8UHI - chains M and A of the 16 polymer chains in the assembly; structure by electron microscopy, 2.35 A resolution.

# Chain M
Name: Ribulose bisphosphate carboxylase small subunit
Source organism: Synechococcus sp. PCC 7335
Reference sequence: B4WNZ8 (B4WNZ8_SYNS7); numbering as in UniProt (aligned over 1-116)
Amino-acid sequence (116 residues; numbered 1 to 116; the number before each row is that of its first residue):
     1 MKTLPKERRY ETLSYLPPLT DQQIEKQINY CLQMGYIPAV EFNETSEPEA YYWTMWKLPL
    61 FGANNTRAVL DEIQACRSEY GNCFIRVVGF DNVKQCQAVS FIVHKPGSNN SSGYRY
Unresolved in the structure: 108-116

# Chain A
Name: Ribulose bisphosphate carboxylase large subunit
Source organism: Synechococcus sp. PCC 7335
Reference sequence: B4WP00 (B4WP00_SYNS7); numbering as in UniProt (aligned over 1-476)
Amino-acid sequence (476 residues; numbered 1 to 476; the number before each row is that of its first residue):
     1 MSYSQTQSKS GAGYDAGVQD YRLTYYAPDY TPRDTDILAA FRMTPQPGVP PEECAAAVAA
    61 ESSTGTWTTV WTDLLTDMDR YRGRCYDIEP VPGEDNQYIA YVAYPLDLFE EGSVTNLLTS
   121 LVGNVFGFKA LRALRLEDLR IPVAYVKTFQ GPPHGIQVER DRINKYGRPL LGCTIKPKLG
   181 LSAKNYGRAV YECLRGGLDF TKDDENINSQ PFQRWRDRFL FVADAIHKSQ AETGEIKGHY
   241 LNVTAATCEE MMKRAAYAKE LEMPIVMHDF LTGGFTANTT LAHWCRDNGI LLHIHRAMHA
   301 VIDRQKNHGI HFRVLAKCLR MSGGDHIHTG TVVGKLEGDR AGTLGFVDLL RENYIEQDKS
   361 RGVYFTQDWA SMPGVMAVAS GGIHVWHMPA LVEIFGDDSV LQFGGGTLGH PWGNAPGATA
   421 NRVALEACVQ ARNEGRNLAR EGGDIIREAC KWSPELAAAC ELWKEIKFEF DTVDTI
Unresolved in the structure: 1-10, 476
Modified positions: Lys202 (lysine nz-carboxylic acid; KCX)
Bound ions: Mg2+: Lys202, Asp204, Glu205 (together with ribulose-1,5-diphosphate)
Small-molecule neighbours:
  - ribulose-1,5-diphosphate (RUB), molecule 1: Thr66, Trp67, Asn124
  - ribulose-1,5-diphosphate (RUB), molecule 2: Thr174, Lys176, Lys202, Asp204, Glu205, His295, Arg296, His299, His328, Gly330, Lys335, Leu336, Ser380, Gly381, Gly382, Phe403, Gly404, Gly405

# Chain M / chain A interface
Pairs across the interface (62; chain M residue first):
  Met1(M) - Trp412(A)
  Lys2(M) - Trp412(A)
  Lys2(M) - Pro416(A)
  Leu4(M) - Arg195(A)  hydrogen bond (backbone-side chain)
  Leu4(M) - Gly196(A)
  Leu4(M) - Ala415(A)  hydrophobic
  Leu4(M) - Thr419(A)
  Leu4(M) - Glu455(A)
  Pro5(M) - Arg195(A)
  Lys6(M) - Glu232(A)  salt bridge
  Glu7(M) - Glu232(A)
  Glu7(M) - Thr233(A)
  Arg8(M) - Ala231(A)  hydrogen bond (side chain-backbone)
  Arg8(M) - Glu232(A)
  Arg8(M) - Thr233(A)
  Arg8(M) - Gly234(A)
  Arg9(M) - Thr233(A)  hydrogen bond (backbone-backbone)
  Arg9(M) - Glu235(A)
  Glu11(M) - Asn164(A)
  Glu11(M) - Gly234(A)
  Glu11(M) - Glu235(A)  hydrogen bond (backbone-side chain)
  Glu11(M) - Arg422(A)  hydrogen bond (backbone-side chain)
  Glu11(M) - Glu426(A)
  Thr12(M) - Tyr166(A)  hydrogen bond (side chain-backbone)
  Thr12(M) - Gly167(A)
  Thr12(M) - Arg168(A)
  Thr12(M) - Arg422(A)
  Thr12(M) - Glu426(A)
  Leu13(M) - Glu426(A)  hydrogen bond (backbone-side chain)
  Ser14(M) - Glu426(A)  hydrogen bond (backbone-side chain)
  Tyr15(M) - Gly196(A)
  Tyr15(M) - Gly197(A)
  Tyr15(M) - Glu235(A)  hydrogen bond
  Tyr15(M) - Arg422(A)
  Tyr15(M) - Val423(A)
  Tyr15(M) - Glu426(A)  hydrogen bond (backbone-side chain)
  Tyr15(M) - Trp452(A)
  Leu16(M) - Glu426(A)  hydrogen bond (backbone-side chain)
  Leu16(M) - Ala427(A)
  Leu16(M) - Gln430(A)
  Leu16(M) - Trp452(A)  hydrophobic
  Pro17(M) - Trp452(A)
  Gln23(M) - Gln430(A)
  Gln23(M) - Glu434(A)
  Lys26(M) - Glu434(A)  salt bridge
  Gln27(M) - Gln430(A)
  Gln27(M) - Asn433(A)
  Gln27(M) - Glu434(A)
  Tyr30(M) - Asn433(A)
  Ser46(M) - Gly234(A)
  Pro48(M) - Gly234(A)
  Pro48(M) - Glu235(A)
  Pro48(M) - Ile236(A)
  Glu49(M) - Gln230(A)
  Tyr51(M) - Asp161(A)
  Tyr51(M) - Arg162(A)  hydrogen bond (side chain-backbone)
  Lys94(M) - Asp398(A)  salt bridge
  Cys96(M) - Gln157(A)  hydrogen bond
  Cys96(M) - Tyr166(A)  hydrophobic
  Gln97(M) - Tyr166(A)
  Ala98(M) - Gly167(A)
  Ser100(M) - Tyr166(A)
Also at the interface, not in a pair above, chain M (33 interface residues in all): Thr3, Tyr10, Leu19, Ala50, Val99
Also at the interface, not in a pair above, chain A (37 interface residues in all): Arg160, Tyr191, Lys237, Pro411, Val429, Arg432

# In short
33 residues of chain M face 37 of chain A across their interface; the contacts include 13 hydrogen bonds and 3
salt bridges. Among the polar pairs are Lys6(M)-Glu232(A), Lys26(M)-Glu434(A) and Lys94(M)-Asp398(A). Chain A
binds ribulose-1,5-diphosphate. Lys202(A), Asp204(A) and Glu205(A) form the Mg2+ site.
Here chain M is Ribulose bisphosphate carboxylase small subunit and chain A is Ribulose bisphosphate
carboxylase large subunit, both from Synechococcus sp. PCC 7335. Entry 8UHI (Structure of the far-red
light-absorbing allophycocyanin core expressed during FaRLiP) was determined by electron microscopy, deposited
together with 8UHE.
